Entry 4GAT (solution NMR); this record covers chains B and A of the 3 polymer chains in the assembly.

Chain B:
Molecule: 13-nt DNA strand
Sequence (13 nucleotides; each row starts with the number of its first residue):
   101 CAGCGATAGAGAC

Chain A:
Protein: Nitrogen regulatory protein area
Organism: Emericella nidulans
Notes: fragment: dna binding domain
UniProtKB: P17429 (AREA_EMENI); residues 1-66 here correspond to UniProt positions 662-727 (UniProt number = residue number + 661)
Sequence (66 residues; numbered 1 to 66; the number before each row is that of its first residue):
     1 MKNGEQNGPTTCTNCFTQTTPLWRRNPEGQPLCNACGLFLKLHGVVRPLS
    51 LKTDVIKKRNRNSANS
Construct notes: conflict Met-1 (Thr662 in P17429)
Bound ions: Zn2+: Cys-12, Cys-15, Cys-33, Cys-36
Swiss-Prot annotation at these positions:
  - zinc finger: Cys-12 to Cys-36 (GATA-type)
  - DNA-binding region: Asn-60 to Ser-66 (H-T-H motif)
Reported in the primary citation:
  - Zn2+ coordination: Cys-12, Cys-15, Cys-33, Cys-36
  - contacts within the chain: Thr-10/Trp-23 (hydrophobic contact), Thr-17/Trp-23 (hydrophobic contact), Gln-18/Trp-23 (hydrophobic contact), Thr-20/Trp-23 (hydrophobic contact), Ala-35/Leu-38 (hydrophobic contact), His-43/Val-45
  - binding site for the 13-nt DNA strand (chain B): Leu-22, Arg-24, Lys-41, Leu-42
  - binding site for the 13-nt DNA strand: Pro-21, Ala-35, Leu-38, Phe-39, Leu-42, His-43, Arg-47, Ile-56, Arg-59, Asn-60, Arg-61
  - conformationally variable residues: Val-55

Chain B / chain A interface:
Pairs across the interface - 4 pairs, chain B then chain A:
  DC104(B) / Leu-22(A)  phosphate contact
  DG105(B) / Arg-24(A)  phosphate contact
  DA106(B) / Arg-24(A)  base contact
  DA106(B) / Leu-38(A)  base contact
Other interface residues (no listed pair), chain B (5 interface residues in all): DT107, DG109
Other interface residues (no listed pair), chain A (7 interface residues in all): Trp-23, Lys-41, Leu-42, Arg-59

In short:
Chain B and chain A form an interface of 5 and 7 residues respectively. The paper reports a binding site for
the 13-nt DNA strand at Pro-21(A), Ala-35(A) and Leu-38(A) among others; a binding site for the 13-nt DNA
strand (chain B) at Leu-22(A), Arg-24(A) and Lys-41(A) among others.
Chain B is a 13-nt DNA strand and chain A is Nitrogen regulatory protein area (Emericella nidulans); the
structure, Solution NMR structure of the wild type DNA binding domain of area complexed to a 13BP ..., was
determined by solution NMR (same publication as 5GAT).
